PDB entry 7DAJ | X-ray diffraction, 2.30 A resolution | chains A and B

Chain A (and B):
Molecule: Serotonin N-acetyltransferase 1, chloroplastic
Organism: Oryza sativa subsp. japonica
Notes: EC 2.3.1.87, 2.3.1.-; chain B of this document is another copy of the same molecule, construct and numbering; everything in this record applies to it too
UniProtKB: Q5KQI6 (SNAT1_ORYSJ); numbering as in UniProt (aligned over 91-254)
Chain sequence (166 residues; each row starts with the number of its first residue):
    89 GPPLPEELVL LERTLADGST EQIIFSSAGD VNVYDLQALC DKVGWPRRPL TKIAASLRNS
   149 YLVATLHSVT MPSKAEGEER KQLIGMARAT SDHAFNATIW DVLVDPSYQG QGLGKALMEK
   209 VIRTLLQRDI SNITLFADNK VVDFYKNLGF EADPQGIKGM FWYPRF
Unresolved in the structure: 89-91, 104-108, 159-168 (chain B: 89-91, 104-106, 159-168)
Construct notes: expression tag (89-90)
Residues lining bound ligands: acetyl coenzyme A (ACO): Trp133, Ile187, Trp188, Asp189, Val190, Leu191, Val192, Tyr196, Gln197, Gly198, Gln199, Gly200, Leu201, Gly202, Lys203, Leu223, Phe224, Ala225, Asp226, Lys228, Val229, Asp231, Phe232, Tyr233, Asn235

How chain A and chain B interact:
Contacting residue pairs (122; chain A residue first):
  Arg136(A) with Phe183(B)
  Lys140(A) with Ala182(B); Phe183(B)
  Ile141(A) with Phe183(B)
  Ala143(A) with Asp180(B)
  Ser144(A) with Asp180(B); Ala182(B); Phe183(B)
  Asn147(A) with Ser179(B); Asp180(B); His181(B), hydrogen bond
  Arg176(A) with Asp180(B), salt bridge; Asn184(B)
  Thr178(A) with Ser179(B); Asp180(B)
  Ser179(A) with Asn147(B); Thr178(B)
  Asp180(A) with Ala143(B); Ser144(B); Asn147(B); Arg176(B), salt bridge; Thr178(B)
  His181(A) with Asn147(B), hydrogen bond
  Ala182(A) with Lys140(B); Ser144(B)
  Phe183(A) with Lys140(B); Ile141(B); Ser144(B)
  Asn184(A) with Arg176(B); Trp188(B)
  Thr186(A) with Thr186(B); Trp188(B)
  Trp188(A) with Asn184(B); Thr186(B); Asn220(B)
  Ile210(A) with Trp250(B)
  Leu214(A) with Trp250(B), hydrophobic
  Asp217(A) with Lys140(B), salt bridge
  Asn220(A) with Trp188(B); Phe249(B)
  Ile221(A) with Phe249(B); Trp250(B), hydrogen bond (backbone-backbone)
  Thr222(A) with Phe224(B); Met248(B); Phe249(B)
  Leu223(A) with Phe224(B); Lys246(B); Gly247(B); Met248(B), hydrogen bond (backbone-backbone)
  Phe224(A) with Thr222(B); Leu223(B); Phe224(B), hydrophobic; Ile245(B), hydrophobic; Lys246(B)
  Ala225(A) with Ile245(B); Lys246(B), hydrogen bond (backbone-backbone); Met248(B), hydrophobic
  Asn227(A) with Gly244(B)
  Val230(A) with Lys246(B); Met248(B)
  Tyr233(A) with Met248(B), hydrophobic
  Lys234(A) with Met248(B)
  Leu236(A) with Trp250(B), hydrogen bond (backbone-side chain)
  Gly237(A) with Phe249(B); Trp250(B); Tyr251(B), hydrogen bond (backbone-backbone)
  Phe238(A) with Met248(B); Phe249(B); Trp250(B)
  Glu239(A) with Met248(B); Phe249(B), hydrogen bond (backbone-backbone); Pro252(B)
  Ala240(A) with Gly247(B); Met248(B)
  Asp241(A) with Asp241(B); Lys246(B), salt bridge; Gly247(B), hydrogen bond (backbone-backbone)
  Pro242(A) with Phe249(B), hydrophobic; Pro252(B), hydrophobic
  Gln243(A) with Phe254(B), hydrogen bond (side chain-backbone)
  Gly244(A) with Asn227(B)
  Ile245(A) with Phe224(B), hydrophobic; Ala225(B); Phe249(B), hydrophobic; Phe254(B), hydrophobic
  Lys246(A) with Leu223(B); Phe224(B); Ala225(B), hydrogen bond (backbone-backbone); Val230(B); Ala240(B); Asp241(B), salt bridge; Lys246(B)
  Gly247(A) with Leu223(B); Glu239(B); Ala240(B); Asp241(B), hydrogen bond (backbone-backbone)
  Met248(A) with Thr222(B); Leu223(B), hydrogen bond (backbone-backbone); Ala225(B), hydrophobic; Val230(B); Tyr233(B), hydrophobic; Lys234(B); Phe238(B), hydrophobic; Glu239(B); Ala240(B), hydrophobic
  Phe249(A) with Asn220(B); Ile221(B); Thr222(B); Gly237(B); Phe238(B); Glu239(B), hydrogen bond (backbone-backbone); Pro242(B), hydrophobic
  Trp250(A) with Ile210(B); Leu214(B), hydrophobic; Ile221(B), hydrogen bond (backbone-backbone); Leu236(B), hydrogen bond (side chain-backbone); Gly237(B); Phe238(B)
  Tyr251(A) with Gly237(B), hydrogen bond (backbone-backbone)
  Pro252(A) with Glu239(B); Pro242(B), hydrophobic
  Phe254(A) with Ile245(B), hydrophobic
Also at the interface, not in a pair above, chain A (49 interface residues in all): Ser148, Asp226
Also at the interface, not in a pair above, chain B (48 interface residues in all): Arg136, Ser148, Asp226, Gln243

Overview:
49 residues of chain A and 48 residues of chain B are in contact; the contacts include 17 hydrogen bonds and 5
salt bridges. Polar pairs include Arg176(A)-Asp180(B), Asp217(A)-Lys140(B) and Asp241(A)-Lys246(B). Chain A
binds acetyl coenzyme A.
Chain A and chain B are both Serotonin N-acetyltransferase 1, chloroplastic (Oryza sativa subsp. japonica);
the structure, The crystal structure of serotonin N-acetyltransferase in complex with acetyl-CoA from Oryza
Sativa, was determined by X-ray diffraction (same publication as 7DAI, 7DAK, 7DAL and 6K5M).
